Entry 6U3U (X-ray diffraction, 2.29 A resolution); this record covers chains B and I of the 6 polymer chains in the assembly.

# Chain B
Protein: Shiga toxin 2K subunit A
Source organism: Escherichia coli
UniProtKB: L0I969 (L0I969_ECOLX); residues 1-297 here correspond to UniProt positions 23-319 (UniProt number = residue number + 22)
Sequence (297 residues; each row starts with the number of its first residue):
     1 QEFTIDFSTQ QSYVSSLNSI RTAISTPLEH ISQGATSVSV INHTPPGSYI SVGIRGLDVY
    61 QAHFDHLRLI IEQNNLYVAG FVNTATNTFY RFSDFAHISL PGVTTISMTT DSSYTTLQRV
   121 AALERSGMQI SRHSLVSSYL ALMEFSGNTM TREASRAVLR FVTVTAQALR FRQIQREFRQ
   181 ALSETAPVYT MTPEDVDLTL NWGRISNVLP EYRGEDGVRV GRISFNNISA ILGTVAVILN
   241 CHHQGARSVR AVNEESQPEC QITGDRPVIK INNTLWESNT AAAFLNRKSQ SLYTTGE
Disordered / not traced: 243-256
Differences from the reference sequence: engineered mutation Gln167 (Glu189 in L0I969)
Cystine bridges: Cys241-Cys260
Ion coordination: Zn2+: His63, His66 (shared with 2 residues of chain A)
From the paper describing this entry:
  - conformationally variable residues (order/disorder transition): Gln244 to Gln257

# Chain I
Protein: Shiga toxin 2K subunit B
Source organism: Escherichia coli
UniProtKB: Q4PS70 (Q4PS70_ECOLX); residues 1-70 here correspond to UniProt positions 20-89 (UniProt number = residue number + 19)
Sequence (70 residues; each row starts with the number of its first residue):
     1 ADCAKGKIEF SKYNENDTFT VKVAGKEYWT NRWNLQPLLQ SAQLTGMTVT IKSSTCASGS
    61 GFAEVQFNND
Cystine bridges: Cys3-Cys56

# Interface between chain B and chain I
Contacting residue pairs (22; chain B residue first):
  Gln261(B) with Asn69(I), hydrogen bond (side chain-backbone); Asp70(I), hydrogen bond (side chain-backbone)
  Ile262(B) with Asn69(I)
  Thr263(B) with Met47(I); Asn68(I), hydrogen bond (side chain-backbone); Asn69(I), hydrogen bond
  Gly264(B) with Thr45(I); Gly46(I); Met47(I)
  Asp265(B) with Lys7(I), salt bridge; Thr45(I), hydrogen bond (backbone-backbone); Gly46(I)
  Arg266(B) with Leu44(I), hydrogen bond (side chain-backbone); Thr45(I), hydrogen bond (backbone-backbone)
  Ser278(B) with Thr45(I), hydrogen bond
  Asn279(B) with Thr45(I), hydrogen bond
  Ala282(B) with Ser41(I), hydrogen bond (backbone-side chain)
  Leu285(B) with Ser41(I)
  Asn286(B) with Pro37(I); Ser41(I), hydrogen bond (backbone-side chain)
  Lys288(B) with Pro37(I)
  Leu292(B) with Trp33(I), hydrophobic
Also at the interface, not in a pair above, chain B (14 interface residues in all): Arg287
Also at the interface, not in a pair above, chain I (13 interface residues in all): Asn34, Leu38

# Summary
Chain B and chain I form an interface of 14 and 13 residues respectively; the contacts include 11 hydrogen
bonds and 1 salt bridge. Polar contacts include Asp265(B)-Lys7(I), Gln261(B)-Asn69(I) and Gln261(B)-Asp70(I).
The Zn2+ site is built by His63(B) and His66(B). From the paper: conformational variability at Gln244(B).
Here chain B is Shiga toxin 2K subunit A and chain I is Shiga toxin 2K subunit B, both from Escherichia coli.
Entry 6U3U (Crystal Structure of Shiga Toxin 2K) was determined by X-ray diffraction.
